Entry 6Z46 (X-ray diffraction, 3.70 A resolution); this record covers chains J and X of the 28 polymer chains in the assembly.

== Chain J (and X) ==
Name: Proteasome subunit beta
Source organism: Sulfolobus acidocaldarius
Notes: EC 3.4.25.1; chain X of this document is another copy of the same molecule, construct and numbering; everything in this record applies to it too
Reference sequence: A0A0U3GVH3 (A0A0U3GVH3_9CREN); residues 2-190 here correspond to UniProt positions 7-195 (UniProt number = residue number + 5)
Chain sequence (198 residues; row label = number of the first residue in the row):
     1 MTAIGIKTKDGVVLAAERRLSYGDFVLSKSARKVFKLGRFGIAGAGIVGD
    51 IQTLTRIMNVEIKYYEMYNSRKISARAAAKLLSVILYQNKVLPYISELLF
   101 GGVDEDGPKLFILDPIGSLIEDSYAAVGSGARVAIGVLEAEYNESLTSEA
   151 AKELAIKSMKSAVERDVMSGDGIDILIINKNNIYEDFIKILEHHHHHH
Not modelled in the structure: 1, 171-172, 184-198 (chain X: 1, 68-72, 181-198)
Construct notes: initiating methionine (1); expression tag (191-198)

== Interface between chain J and chain X ==
Contacting residue pairs (23; chain J residue first):
  Tyr124(J) with Arg165(X)
  Arg132(J) with Arg132(X); Val133(X)
  Val133(J) with Arg132(X); Gly136(X)
  Ile135(J) with Arg165(X)
  Gly136(J) with Val133(X); Val137(X); Ser161(X), hydrogen bond (backbone-side chain)
  Val137(J) with Gly136(X); Ala140(X), hydrophobic
  Glu139(J) with Ser161(X); Glu164(X); Arg165(X), salt bridge
  Ala140(J) with Val137(X), hydrophobic
  Glu141(J) with Lys157(X), salt bridge
  Lys157(J) with Ala140(X)
  Ser161(J) with Gly136(X), hydrogen bond (side chain-backbone); Glu139(X)
  Glu164(J) with Glu139(X)
  Arg165(J) with Tyr124(X); Ile135(X); Glu139(X), salt bridge
Also at the interface, not in a pair above, chain X (13 interface residues in all): Glu141

== Overview ==
Chain J and chain X each contribute 13 residues to their interface; the contacts include 2 hydrogen bonds and
3 salt bridges. Among the polar pairs are Glu139(J)-Arg165(X), Glu141(J)-Lys157(X) and Gly136(J)-Ser161(X).
Both chains are Proteasome subunit beta (Sulfolobus acidocaldarius). Entry 6Z46 (Structure of the S.
acidocaldarius 20S proteasome (Saci0613/Saci0662)) was determined by X-ray diffraction.
